3N5U - chains A and B of the 3 polymer chains in the assembly; structure by X-ray diffraction, 3.20 A resolution.

# Chain A (and B)
Protein: Serine/threonine-protein phosphatase PP1-alpha catalytic subunit
Organism: Homo sapiens
Notes: EC 3.1.3.16; chain B of this document is another copy of the same molecule, construct and numbering; everything in this record applies to it too
Reference sequence: P62136 (PP1A_HUMAN); residues 1-300 here = UniProt positions 1-300
Sequence (300 residues; row label = number of the first residue in the row):
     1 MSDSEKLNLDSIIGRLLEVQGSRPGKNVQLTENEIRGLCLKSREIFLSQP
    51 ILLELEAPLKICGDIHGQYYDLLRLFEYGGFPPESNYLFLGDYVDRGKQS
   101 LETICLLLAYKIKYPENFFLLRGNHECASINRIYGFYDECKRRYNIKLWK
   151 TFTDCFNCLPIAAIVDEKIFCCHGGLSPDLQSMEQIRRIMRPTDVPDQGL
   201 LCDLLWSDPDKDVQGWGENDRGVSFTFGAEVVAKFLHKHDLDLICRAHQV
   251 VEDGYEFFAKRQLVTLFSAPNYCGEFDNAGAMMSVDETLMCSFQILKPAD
Disordered / not traced: 1-6
Swiss-Prot annotation at these positions:
  - active site: His125 (Proton donor)
  - binding site (Mn(2+)): Asp64, His66, Asp92, Asn124, His173, His248
  - modified residue: Ser2 (N-acetylserine), Ser22 (Phosphoserine)
  - mutagenesis: Pro50 (P50R: Promotes SMP complex formation), Ala57 (A57P: No effect on SMP complex formation), Glu184 (E184A: Promotes SMP complex formation), Arg188 (R188A: Abolishes SMP complex formation)
Metal / ion sites: Mn2+ site 1: Asp64, His66, Asp92; Mn2+ site 2: Asp92, Asn124, His173, His248
From the paper describing this entry:
  - mutagenesis - H248K: abolished catalytic activity (citing earlier work)

# Interface between chain A and chain B
Pairs across the interface (27):
  Arg132(A) - Trp206(B)
  Arg132(A) - Arg221(B)  hydrogen bond (side chain-backbone)
  Arg132(A) - Gly222(B)
  Arg132(A) - Val223(B)
  Ile133(A) - Tyr134(B)
  Tyr134(A) - Ile133(B)
  Tyr137(A) - Asn219(B)
  Tyr137(A) - Asp220(B)  hydrogen bond (side chain-backbone)
  Tyr137(A) - Arg221(B)
  Tyr137(A) - Gly222(B)  hydrogen bond (side chain-backbone)
  Lys141(A) - Asp220(B)  hydrogen bond (side chain-backbone)
  Ile146(A) - Asn219(B)
  Trp149(A) - Gly222(B)
  Asp197(A) - Asp194(B)
  Trp206(A) - Arg132(B)
  Glu218(A) - Ile146(B)
  Glu218(A) - Lys147(B)
  Asn219(A) - Tyr137(B)
  Asn219(A) - Ile146(B)
  Asp220(A) - Tyr137(B)  hydrogen bond (backbone-side chain)
  Asp220(A) - Lys141(B)  salt bridge
  Arg221(A) - Arg132(B)  hydrogen bond (backbone-side chain)
  Arg221(A) - Tyr137(B)
  Gly222(A) - Arg132(B)
  Gly222(A) - Tyr137(B)  hydrogen bond (backbone-side chain)
  Gly222(A) - Trp149(B)
  Val223(A) - Arg132(B)
Other interface residues (no listed pair), chain A (19 interface residues in all): Ile130, Lys147, Asp194, Gln198
Other interface residues (no listed pair), chain B (19 interface residues in all): Ile130, Lys150, Asp197, Glu218

# Overview
Chain A and chain B each contribute 19 residues to their interface, with 7 hydrogen bonds and 1 salt bridge.
Polar contacts include Asp220(A)-Lys141(B), Arg132(A)-Arg221(B) and Tyr137(A)-Asp220(B). From UniProt:
active-site residue His125(A), 6 Mn2+-binding residues and 4 mutagenesis sites on chain A. From the paper:
H248K of chain A abolishes catalytic activity.
Both chains are Serine/threonine-protein phosphatase PP1-alpha catalytic subunit (Homo sapiens). Entry 3N5U
(Crystal structure of an Rb C-terminal peptide bound to the catalytic subunit of PP1) was determined by X-ray
diffraction.
